Entry 7N1H (electron microscopy, 4.30 A resolution (low resolution: residue-level contacts below are approximate; hydrogen-bond / salt-bridge calls are withheld)); this record covers chains C and F of the 16 polymer chains in the assembly.

== Chain C ==
Name: E1 envelope glycoprotein
From: Venezuelan equine encephalitis virus
UniProtKB: A0A0C4MX98 (A0A0C4MX98_9VIRU); residues 1-442 here correspond to UniProt positions 814-1255 (UniProt number = residue number + 813)
Sequence (442 residues; each row starts with the number of its first residue):
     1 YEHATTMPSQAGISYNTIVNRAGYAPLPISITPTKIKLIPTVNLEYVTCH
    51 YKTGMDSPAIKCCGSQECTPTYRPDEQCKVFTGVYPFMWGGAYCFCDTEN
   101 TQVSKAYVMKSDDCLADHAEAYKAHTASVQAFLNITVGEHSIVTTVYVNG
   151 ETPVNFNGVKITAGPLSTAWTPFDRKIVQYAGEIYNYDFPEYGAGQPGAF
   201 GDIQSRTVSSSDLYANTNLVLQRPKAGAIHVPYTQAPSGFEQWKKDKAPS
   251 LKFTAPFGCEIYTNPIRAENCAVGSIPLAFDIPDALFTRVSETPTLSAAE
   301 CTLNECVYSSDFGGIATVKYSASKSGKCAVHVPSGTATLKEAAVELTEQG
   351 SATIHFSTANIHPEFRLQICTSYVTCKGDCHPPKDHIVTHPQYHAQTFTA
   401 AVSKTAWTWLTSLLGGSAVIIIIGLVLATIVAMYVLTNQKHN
Disulfide bonds: Cys49-Cys114, Cys62-Cys94, Cys63-Cys96, Cys301-Cys376, Cys306-Cys380, Cys328-Cys370
Covalent attachments: N-acetylglucosamine (NAG) linked to Asn134

== Chain F ==
Name: E2 envelope glycoprotein
From: Venezuelan equine encephalitis virus
UniProtKB: A0A0C4MX98 (A0A0C4MX98_9VIRU); residues 1-423 here correspond to UniProt positions 335-757 (UniProt number = residue number + 334)
Sequence (423 residues; row label = number of the first residue in the row):
     1 STEELFNEYKLTRPYMARCIRCAVGSCHSPIAIEAVKSDGHDGYVRLQTS
    51 SQYGLDSSGNLKGRTMRYDMHGTIKEIPLHQVSLYTSRPCHIVDGHGYFL
   101 LARCPAGDSITMEFKKDSVRHSCSVPYEVKFNPVGRELYTHPPEHGVEQA
   151 CQVYAHDAQNRGAYVEMHLPGSEVDSSLVSLSGSSVTVTPPDGTSALVEC
   201 ECGGTKISETINKTKQFSQCTKKEQCRAYRLQNDKWVYNSDKLPKAAGAT
   251 LKGKLHVPFLLADGKCTVPLAPEPMITFGFRSVSLKLHPKNPTYLITRQL
   301 ADEPHYTHELISEPAVRNFTVTEKGWEFVWGNHPPKRFWAQETAPGNPHG
   351 LPHEVITHYYHRYPMSTILGLSICAAIATVSVAASTWLFCRSRVACLTPY
   401 RLTPNARIPFCLAVLCCARTARA
Disulfide bonds: Cys19-Cys123, Cys22-Cys27, Cys90-Cys104, Cys151-Cys266, Cys396-Cys417
Covalent attachments: N-acetylglucosamine (NAG) linked to Asn318

== Chain C / chain F interface ==
Pairs across the interface (22):
  Gln196(C) with Lys286(F)
  Pro197(C) with Met275(F); His288(F)
  Gly198(C) with His288(F)
  Asn218(C) with Glu273(F); Met275(F)
  Val220(C) with Glu273(F)
  Gln222(C) with Leu270(F)
  Lys225(C) with Gly146(F); Val147(F); Glu148(F); Thr267(F)
  His230(C) with His145(F)
  Pro232(C) with His145(F)
  Tyr233(C) with His145(F)
  Thr234(C) with Pro272(F); Glu273(F)
  Gln235(C) with Lys290(F)
  Ala236(C) with His288(F)
  Pro237(C) with His288(F); Pro289(F)
  Gln242(C) with Pro314(F)
Other interface residues (no listed pair), chain C (17 interface residues in all): Arg223, Val231
Other interface residues (no listed pair), chain F (17 interface residues in all): Glu144, Cys266, Pro274

== Summary ==
Chain C and chain F each contribute 17 residues to their interface.
Here chain C is E1 envelope glycoprotein and chain F is E2 envelope glycoprotein, both from Venezuelan equine
encephalitis virus. Entry 7N1H (CryoEM structure of Venezuelan equine encephalitis virus VLP in complex with
the LDLRAD3 receptor) was determined by electron microscopy (same publication as 7N1I).
